5VOT - chains C and B of the 8 polymer chains in the assembly; structure by electron microscopy, 4.90 A resolution (low resolution: residue-level contacts below are approximate; hydrogen-bond / salt-bridge calls are withheld).

# Chain C (and B)
Name: Glutamate receptor 2
Source organism: Rattus norvegicus
Notes: chain B of this document is another copy of the same molecule, construct and numbering; everything in this record applies to it too
UniProtKB: P19491 (GRIA2_RAT); the construct has insertions or renumbered stretches relative to UniProt, so the offset changes along the chain: -20 to 847 = UniProt 1-868; 854-868 = UniProt 869-883
Chain sequence (889 residues; each row starts with the number of its first residue; numbers below 1 keep their minus sign (Met-20 is residue -20)):
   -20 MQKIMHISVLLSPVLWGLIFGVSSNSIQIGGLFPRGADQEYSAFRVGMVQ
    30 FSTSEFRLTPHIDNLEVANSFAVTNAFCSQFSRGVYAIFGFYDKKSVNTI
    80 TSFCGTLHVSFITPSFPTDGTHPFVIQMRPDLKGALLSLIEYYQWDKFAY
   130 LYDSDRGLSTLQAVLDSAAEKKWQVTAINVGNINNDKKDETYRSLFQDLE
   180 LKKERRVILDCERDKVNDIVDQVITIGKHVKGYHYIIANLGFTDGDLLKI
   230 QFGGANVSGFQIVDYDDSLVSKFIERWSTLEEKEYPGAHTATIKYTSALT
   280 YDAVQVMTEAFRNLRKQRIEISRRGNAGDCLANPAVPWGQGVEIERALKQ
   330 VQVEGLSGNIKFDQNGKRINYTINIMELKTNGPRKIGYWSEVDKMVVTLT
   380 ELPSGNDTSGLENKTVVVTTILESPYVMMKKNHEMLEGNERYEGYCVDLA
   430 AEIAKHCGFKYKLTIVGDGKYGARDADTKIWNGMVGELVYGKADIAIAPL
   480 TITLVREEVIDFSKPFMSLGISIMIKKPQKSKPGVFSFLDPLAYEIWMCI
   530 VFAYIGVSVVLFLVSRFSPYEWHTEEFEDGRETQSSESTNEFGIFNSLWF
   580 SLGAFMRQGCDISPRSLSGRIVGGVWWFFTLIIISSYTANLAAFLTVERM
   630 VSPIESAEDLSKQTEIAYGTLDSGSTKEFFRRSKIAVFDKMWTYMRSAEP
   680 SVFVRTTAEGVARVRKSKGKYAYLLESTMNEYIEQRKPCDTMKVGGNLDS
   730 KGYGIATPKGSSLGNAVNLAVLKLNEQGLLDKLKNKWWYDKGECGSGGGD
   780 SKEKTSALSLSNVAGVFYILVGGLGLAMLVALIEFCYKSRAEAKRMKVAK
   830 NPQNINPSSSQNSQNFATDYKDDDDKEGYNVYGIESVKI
Unresolved in the structure: -20 to 390, 549-565, 775-784, 826-868 (chain B: -20 to 390, 549-565, 775-783, 826-868)
Cystine bridges: Cys718-Cys773
Sequence notes: conflict Arg586 (Gln607 in P19491), Asp854 (Tyr869 in P19491); insertion (848-853)
Swiss-Prot annotation at these positions:
  - region: Ala846, Thr847, Lys855 to Gly862 (Required for interaction with IQSEC1)
  - binding site (L-glutamate): Pro478, Thr480, Arg485, Ser654, Thr655, Glu705
  - site: Arg453 (Interaction with the cone snail toxin Con-ikot-ikot), Ile633 (Crucial to convey clamshell closure to channel opening), Arg660 (Interaction with the cone snail toxin Con-ikot-ikot), Lys752 (Interaction with the cone snail toxin Con-ikot-ikot)
  - modified residue: Ser662 (Phosphoserine), Ser696 (Phosphoserine), Ser839 (Phosphoserine), Ser842 (Phosphoserine), Tyr861 (Phosphotyrosine), Ser865 (Phosphoserine)
  - lipidation (S-palmitoyl cysteine): Cys589, Cys815
  - glycosylation (N-linked (GlcNAc...) asparagine): Asn235, Asn349, Asn385, Asn392
From the paper describing this entry:
  - conformationally variable residues (helix shift): Thr617, Ala621, Thr625, Met629
  - self-association interface (contacts with another copy of this molecule): Trp605

# How chain C and chain B interact
Residue-residue contacts (52):
  Thr482(C) - Glu755(B)
  Leu483(C) - Leu748(B)
  Leu483(C) - Leu751(B)
  Leu483(C) - Lys752(B)
  Leu483(C) - Glu755(B)
  Glu486(C) - Leu751(B)
  Phe491(C) - Lys493(B)
  Ser492(C) - Lys493(B)
  Lys493(C) - Phe491(B)
  Lys493(C) - Ser492(B)
  Lys493(C) - Lys493(B)
  Lys493(C) - Pro494(B)
  Pro494(C) - Pro494(B)
  Ser497(C) - Ser497(B)
  Phe517(C) - Phe607(B)
  Phe517(C) - Ile611(B)
  Phe574(C) - Leu596(B)
  Trp578(C) - Arg599(B)
  Trp578(C) - Trp606(B)
  Gly582(C) - Trp606(B)
  Met585(C) - Phe607(B)
  Arg586(C) - Arg586(B)
  Gln587(C) - Trp606(B)
  Asp590(C) - Ser592(B)
  Tyr616(C) - Ile611(B)
  Thr617(C) - Ser614(B)
  Leu620(C) - Ile611(B)
  Ala621(C) - Ala618(B)
  Ser729(C) - Asn754(B)
  Leu748(C) - Leu483(B)
  Leu751(C) - Leu483(B)
  Leu751(C) - Glu486(B)
  Asn754(C) - Ser729(B)
  Glu755(C) - Thr482(B)
  Glu755(C) - Leu483(B)
  Ser785(C) - Asn619(B)
  Leu787(C) - Leu521(B)
  Leu787(C) - Asn619(B)
  Ser788(C) - Leu521(B)
  Leu789(C) - Ile525(B)
  Val795(C) - Phe608(B)
  Val795(C) - Ile611(B)
  Phe796(C) - Ala532(B)
  Ile798(C) - Val604(B)
  Leu799(C) - Ala532(B)
  Leu799(C) - Val604(B)
  Leu803(C) - Val536(B)
  Ala806(C) - Val601(B)
  Met807(C) - Val539(B)
  Val809(C) - Ser597(B)
  Ala810(C) - Val543(B)
  Phe814(C) - Ser547(B)
Other interface residues (no listed pair), chain C (50 interface residues in all): Val484, Leu581, Gly588, Ile613, Leu624, Thr625, Asp728, Asp760, Val792, Gly802, Leu805
Other interface residues (no listed pair), chain B (48 interface residues in all): Val484, Gly588, Cys589, Asp590, Ser595, Ile600, Gly603, Trp605, Leu610, Ser615, Ala622, Phe623, Asp760

# Overview
The interface between chain C and chain B involves 50 residues on one side and 48 on the other. UniProt lists
6 L-glutamate-binding residues on chain C. The paper reports conformational variability at Thr617(C),
Ala621(C) and Thr625(C) among others; a self-association interface involving Trp605(C).
Chain C and chain B are both Glutamate receptor 2 (Rattus norvegicus); the structure, Structure of AMPA
receptor-TARP complex, was determined by electron microscopy together with 5VOU and 5VOV from the same study.
